Entry 7EVP (electron microscopy, 3.20 A resolution); this record covers chains C and D of the 4 polymer chains in the assembly.

# Chain C (and D)
Protein: Sliding clamp inhibitor
Source organism: Staphylococcus virus Twort
Notes: chain D of this document is another copy of the same molecule, construct and numbering; everything in this record applies to it too
Reference sequence: A0A6H0X5G8 (A0A6H0X5G8_9CAUD); residues 1-74 here = UniProt positions 1-74
Sequence (74 residues; numbered 1 to 74; the number before each row is that of its first residue):
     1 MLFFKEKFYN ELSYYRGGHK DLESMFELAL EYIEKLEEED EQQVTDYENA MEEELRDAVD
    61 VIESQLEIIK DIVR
Unresolved in the structure: 1-11, 55-74

# How chain C and chain D interact
Pairs across the interface (29; chain C residue first):
  R16(C) with E48(D), salt bridge
  K20(C) with E48(D), salt bridge
  E23(C) with E41(D)
  I33(C) with E34(D); E37(D)
  E34(C) with I33(D)
  L36(C) with E37(D); E41(D)
  E37(C) with I33(D); L36(D); E37(D)
  D40(C) with D40(D); E41(D); V44(D)
  E41(C) with E23(D); L36(D); D40(D)
  Q43(C) with V44(D)
  V44(C) with D40(D); Q43(D); V44(D), hydrophobic; Y47(D), hydrophobic
  Y47(C) with V44(D), hydrophobic; Y47(D), hydrophobic; E48(D), hydrogen bond
  E48(C) with R16(D), salt bridge; K20(D), salt bridge; Y47(D), hydrogen bond
  E54(C) with E54(D)
Other interface residues (no listed pair), chain C (17 interface residues in all): F26, E27, M51
Other interface residues (no listed pair), chain D (17 interface residues in all): F26, E27, M51

# Overview
Chain C and chain D each contribute 17 residues to their interface, with 2 hydrogen bonds and 4 salt bridges.
Among the polar pairs are R16(C)-E48(D), K20(C)-E48(D) and Y47(C)-E48(D).
Both chains are Sliding clamp inhibitor (Staphylococcus virus Twort). Entry 7EVP (Cryo-EM structure of the
Gp168-beta-clamp complex) was determined by electron microscopy.
